2Y7K - chains A and B; structure by X-ray diffraction, 1.95 A resolution.

[Chain A (and B)]
Protein: Lysr-type regulatory protein
Source organism: Burkholderia SP. dnt
Notes: fragment: inducer-binding domain, residues 90-301; chain B of this document is another copy of the same molecule, construct and numbering; everything in this record applies to it too
Reference sequence: Q7WT50 (Q7WT50_9BURK); numbering as in UniProt (aligned over 90-301)
Sequence (218 residues; numbered 90 to 307; the number before each row is that of its first residue):
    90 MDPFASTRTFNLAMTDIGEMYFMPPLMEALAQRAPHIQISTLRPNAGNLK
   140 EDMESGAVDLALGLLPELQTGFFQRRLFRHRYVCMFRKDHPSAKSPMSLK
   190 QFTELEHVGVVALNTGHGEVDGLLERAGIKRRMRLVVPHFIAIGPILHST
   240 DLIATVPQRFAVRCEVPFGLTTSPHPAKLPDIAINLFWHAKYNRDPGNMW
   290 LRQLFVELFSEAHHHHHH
Disordered / not traced: 90, 302-307 (chain B: 90, 304-307)
Construct notes: engineered mutation Met90 (Phe in Q7WT50); expression tag (302-307)
Small-molecule neighbours:
  - 2-hydroxybenzoic acid (SAL), molecule 1: Asp91, Pro92, Ser95, Arg97, Phe99, Ile126, Pro285, Gly286, Trp289
  - 2-hydroxybenzoic acid (SAL), molecule 2: Thr104, Ile106, Gly107, Tyr110, Phe111, Gly152, Leu153, Phe167, His169, His206, Pro246, Arg248, Ile271, Ile273
Reported in the primary citation:
  - binding site for 2-hydroxybenzoic acid: Ser95, Thr104, Ile106, Gly107, Tyr110, Phe111, Leu151, Gly152, Leu153, Phe167, His169, His206, Arg248, Ile273
  - mutagenesis - S95A, R97C: decreased signaling in response to 2-hydroxybenzoic acid

[Interface between chain A and chain B]
Pairs across the interface - 53 pairs, chain A then chain B:
  Glu108(A) - Val226(B)
  Glu108(A) - Pro227(B)
  Glu108(A) - Ala231(B)
  Met109(A) - Pro234(B)  hydrophobic
  Met112(A) - Leu224(B)  hydrophobic
  Pro113(A) - Ser238(B)
  Pro113(A) - Thr239(B)
  Met116(A) - Arg223(B)
  Met116(A) - Leu224(B)  hydrophobic
  Met116(A) - Thr239(B)
  Leu119(A) - Arg223(B)
  Pro124(A) - Arg221(B)  hydrogen bond (backbone-side chain)
  Pro124(A) - Arg223(B)  hydrogen bond (backbone-side chain)
  His125(A) - Arg221(B)
  Ile126(A) - Arg223(B)
  Gln127(A) - Met222(B)  hydrogen bond (side chain-backbone)
  Gln127(A) - Arg223(B)
  Gln127(A) - Val225(B)
  Ile128(A) - Arg223(B)  hydrogen bond (backbone-backbone)
  Ile128(A) - Leu224(B)
  Ile128(A) - Val225(B)  hydrogen bond (backbone-backbone)
  Ser129(A) - Val225(B)
  Thr130(A) - Val225(B)  hydrogen bond (backbone-backbone)
  Thr130(A) - Val226(B)
  Thr130(A) - Pro227(B)
  Arg132(A) - Pro227(B)
  Arg132(A) - His228(B)
  Met222(A) - Gln127(B)  hydrogen bond (backbone-side chain)
  Arg223(A) - Met116(B)
  Arg223(A) - Pro124(B)
  Arg223(A) - His125(B)  hydrogen bond (side chain-backbone)
  Arg223(A) - Ile126(B)  hydrogen bond (side chain-backbone)
  Arg223(A) - Gln127(B)
  Arg223(A) - Ile128(B)  hydrogen bond (backbone-backbone)
  Leu224(A) - Met112(B)  hydrophobic
  Leu224(A) - Ile128(B)
  Val225(A) - Ile128(B)  hydrogen bond (backbone-backbone)
  Val225(A) - Ser129(B)
  Val225(A) - Thr130(B)  hydrogen bond (backbone-backbone)
  Val226(A) - Glu108(B)
  Val226(A) - Thr130(B)
  Pro227(A) - Glu108(B)
  Pro227(A) - Thr130(B)
  Pro227(A) - Arg132(B)
  His228(A) - Arg132(B)
  Ile230(A) - Ile230(B)  hydrophobic
  Ile230(A) - Ala231(B)  hydrophobic
  Ala231(A) - Glu108(B)
  Ala231(A) - Ile230(B)  hydrophobic
  Pro234(A) - Met109(B)  hydrophobic
  Ser238(A) - Pro113(B)
  Pro256(A) - Pro256(B)
  Phe257(A) - Phe257(B)  hydrophobic
Interface residues without a listed pair, chain A (32 interface residues in all): Asp105, Ala120, Leu131, Ile235, Thr239
Interface residues without a listed pair, chain B (31 interface residues in all): Leu131, Ile235, Leu241

[In short]
32 residues of chain A face 31 of chain B across their interface; the contacts include 12 hydrogen bonds.
Polar contacts include Pro124(A)-Arg221(B), Pro124(A)-Arg223(B) and Gln127(A)-Met222(B). The paper reports a
binding site for 2-hydroxybenzoic acid at Ser95(A), Thr104(A) and Ile106(A) among others; S95A and R97C of
chain A reduce signaling in response to 2-hydroxybenzoic acid.
Both chains are Lysr-type regulatory protein (Burkholderia SP. dnt). Entry 2Y7K (DntR Inducer Binding Domain
in Complex with Salicylate. Monoclinic crystal form) was determined by X-ray diffraction, deposited together
with 2Y7R, 2Y7P and 2Y7W.
